Entry 6CAP (X-ray diffraction, 3.40 A resolution); this record covers chains A and D of the 23 polymer chains in the assembly.

Chain A:
Molecule: 16S Ribosomal RNA rRNA
Source organism: Thermus thermophilus (strain HB8 / ATCC 27634 / DSM 579)
Sequence (1522 nucleotides; numbered 0 to 1544 plus 19 insertion-coded residues; 42 numbers in that range are skipped by the numbering (no residue carries them; nothing is unmodelled there); the number before each row is that of its first residue; a row labelled like 190A-190L holds insertion residues (190A, then the next letters in order); numbering starts at 0):
     0 UUUGUUGGAGAGUCUGAUCCUGGCUCAGGGUGAACGCUGGCGGCGUGCCU
    50 AAGACAUGCAAGUCGUGCGGG
    73 CCGCGGGGUUUU
    88 ACUCCG
    95 UGGUC
   101 AGCGGCGGACGGGUGAGUAACGCGUGGGU
  129A G
   130 ACCUACCCGGAAGAGGGGGACAACCCGGGGAAACUCGGGCUAAUCCCCCA
   180 UGUGGACCCGC
190A-190L CCCUUGGGGUGU
   191 GUCCAAAGGGCUUU
   216 GCCCGCUUCCGGAUGGGCCCGCGUCCCAUCAGCUAGUUGGUGGGGUAAUG
   266 GCCCACCAAGGCGACGACGGGUAGCCGGUCUGAGAGGAUGGCCGGCCACA
   316 GGGGCACUGAGACACGGGCCCCACUCCUACGGGAGGCAGCAGUUAGGAAU
   366 CUUCCGCAAUGGGCGCAAGCCUGACGGAGCGACGCCGCUUGGAGGAAGAA
   416 GCCCUUCGGGGUGUAAACUCCUGAA
   442 CCCGGGACGAAACCCCCGACGA
   474 GGGGACUGACGGUACCGGG
   494 GUAAUAGCGCCGGCCAACUCCGUGCCAGCAGCCXCGGUAAUACGGAGGGC
   544 GCGAGCGUUACCCGGAUUCACUGGGCGUAAAGGGCGUGUAGGCGGCCUGG
   594 GGCGUCCCAUGUGAAAGACCACGGCUCAACCGUGGGGGAGCGUGGGAUAC
   644 GCUCAGGCUAGACGGUGGGAGAGGGUGGUGGAAUUCCCGGAGUAGCGGUG
   694 AAAUGCGCAGAUACCGGGAGGAACGCCGAUGGCGAAGGCAGCCACCUGGU
   744 CCACCCGUGACGCUGAGGCGCGAAAGCGUGGGGAGCAAACCGGAUUAGAU
   794 ACCCGGGUAGUCCACGCCCUAAACGAUGCGCGCUAGGUCUCUGGGUCU
   848 CCUGGGGGCCGAAGCUAACGCGUUAAGCGCGCCGCCUGGGGAGUACGGCC
   898 GCAAGGCUGAAACUCAAAGGAAUUGACGGGGGCCCGCACAAGCGGUGGAG
   948 CAUGUGGUUUAAUUCGAAGXAACGCGAAGAACCUUACCAGGCCUUGACAU
   998 GCUAGG
 1003A G
  1004 AACCCGGGUGAAAGCCUGGGGUGCCCC
1030A-1030D GCGA
  1031 GGGGAGCCCUAGCACAGGUGCUGCAUGGCCGUCGUCAGCUCGUGCCGUGA
  1081 GGUGUUGGGUUAAGUCCCGCAACGAGCGCAACCCCCGCCGUUAGUUGCCA
  1131 GCGGUUCGGCCGGGCACUCUAACGGGACUGCCCGCGAAA
  1171 GCGGGAGGAAGGAGGGGACGACGUCUGGUCAGCAUGGCCCUUACGGCCUG
  1221 GGCGACACACGUGCUACAAUGCCCACUACAAAGCGAUGCCACCCGGCAAC
  1271 GGGGAGCUAAUCGCAAAAAGGUGGGCCCAGUUCGGAUUGGGGUCUGCAAC
  1321 CCGACCCCAUGAAGCCGGAAUCGCUAGUAAUCGCGGAUCAG
 1361A C
  1362 CAUGCCGCGGUGAAUACGUUCCCGGGCCUUGUACACACXGCCXGUXACGC
  1412 CAUGGGAGCGGGCUCUACCCGAAGUCGCCGGG
  1446 AGCCUACGGG
  1459 CAGGCGCCGAGGGUAGGGCCCGUGACUGGGGCGAAGUCGUAACAAGGUAG
  1509 CUGUACCGGAAGGUGCGGCUGGAUCACCUCCUUUCU
Disordered / not traced: 0-4, 1534-1538
Modified / non-standard residues: PSU (pseudouridine-5'-monophosphate) at position 516, G7M (N7-methyl-guanosine-5'-monophosphate) at position 527, M2G (N2-dimethylguanosine-5'-monophosphate) at position 966, 5MC (5-methylcytidine-5'-monophosphate) at position 967, 2MG (2N-methylguanosine-5'-monophosphate) at position 1207, 5MC (5-methylcytidine-5'-monophosphate) at position 1400, 4OC (4n,o2'-methylcytidine-5'-monophosphate) at position 1402, 5MC (5-methylcytidine-5'-monophosphate) at position 1404, 5MC (5-methylcytidine-5'-monophosphate) at position 1407, UR3 (3-methyluridine-5'-monophoshate) at position 1498, MA6 (6N-dimethyladenosine-5'-monophoshate) at position 1518, MA6 (6N-dimethyladenosine-5'-monophoshate) at position 1519, PSU (pseudouridine-5'-monophosphate) at position 1540, PSU (pseudouridine-5'-monophosphate) at position 1541
Differences from the reference sequence: conflict C13 (U131313 in 55771382)
Bound ions: Mg2+ site 1 near U14 (its only coordinating residue here); Mg2+ site 2 near G21 (its only coordinating residue here); Mg2+ site 3 near G22 (its only coordinating residue here); Mg2+ site 4 near G38 (its only coordinating residue here); Mg2+ site 5 near G46 (its only coordinating residue here); Mg2+ site 6: C48, G115; Mg2+ site 7: A59, U387; Mg2+ site 8: G61, U62; Mg2+ site 9 near G107 (its only coordinating residue here); Mg2+ site 10: A109, G331; Mg2+ site 11 near G111 (its only coordinating residue here); Mg2+ site 12 near G117 (its only coordinating residue here); 85 more Mg2+ sites not listed
Small-molecule neighbours: Sisomicin (SIS; (1S,2S,3R,4S,6R)-4,6-diamino-3-{[(2S,3R)-3-amino-6-(aminomethyl)-3,4-dihydro-2H-pyran-2-yl]oxy}-2-hydroxycyclohexyl 3-deoxy-4-C-methyl-3-(methylamino)-beta-L-arabinopyranoside): 5MC_1404, G1405, U1406, 5MC_1407, A1408, C1409, G1491, A1493, G1494, U1495

Chain D:
Name: 30S ribosomal protein S4
Source organism: Thermus thermophilus (strain HB8 / ATCC 27634 / DSM 579)
UniProt: P80373 (RS4_THET8); residue numbers follow UniProt; this construct covers 2-209
Sequence (208 residues; numbered 2 to 209; the number before each row is that of its first residue):
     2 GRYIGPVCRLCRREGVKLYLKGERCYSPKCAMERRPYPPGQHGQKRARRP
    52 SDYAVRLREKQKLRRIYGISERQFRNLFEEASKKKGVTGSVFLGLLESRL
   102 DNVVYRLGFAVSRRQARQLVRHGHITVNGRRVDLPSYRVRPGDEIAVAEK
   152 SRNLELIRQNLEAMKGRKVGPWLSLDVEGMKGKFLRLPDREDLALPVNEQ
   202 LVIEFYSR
Bound ions: Zn2+: Cys9, Cys12, Cys26, Cys31; Mg2+: Lys85, Gly87, Thr89
Swiss-Prot annotation at these positions:
  - binding site (Zn(2+)): Cys9, Cys12, Cys26, Cys31

Interface between chain A and chain D:
Residue-residue contacts (119):
  A8(A) - Glu205(D)  hydrogen bond to the base
  A8(A) - Ser208(D)  base contact
  A8(A) - Arg209(D)  base contact
  A26(A) - Arg209(D)  base contact
  G28(A) - Arg76(D)  salt bridge to the phosphate
  C400(A) - Arg73(D)  salt bridge to the phosphate
  C401(A) - Arg73(D)  salt bridge to the phosphate
  C401(A) - Asn77(D)  hydrogen bond to the phosphate
  G402(A) - Gln74(D)  hydrogen bond to the phosphate
  G402(A) - Leu135(D)  sugar contact
  G402(A) - Ser137(D)  hydrogen bond to the phosphate
  C403(A) - Arg3(D)  salt bridge to the phosphate
  C403(A) - Gln74(D)  hydrogen bond to the phosphate
  C403(A) - Arg122(D)  hydrogen bond to the sugar
  C403(A) - Pro136(D)  phosphate contact
  C403(A) - Ser137(D)  hydrogen bond to the phosphate
  U404(A) - Gly2(D)  hydrogen bond to the base
  U404(A) - Arg118(D)  salt bridge to the phosphate
  U404(A) - Arg122(D)  phosphate contact
  U405(A) - Gly2(D)  base contact
  U405(A) - Ile5(D)  base contact
  G406(A) - Ile5(D)  phosphate contact
  G406(A) - Gln119(D)  hydrogen bond to the sugar
  G407(A) - Ser113(D)  phosphate contact
  G407(A) - Arg115(D)  salt bridge to the phosphate
  G407(A) - Gln116(D)  hydrogen bond to the phosphate
  G407(A) - Gln119(D)  hydrogen bond to the sugar
  A408(A) - Leu21(D)  phosphate contact
  A408(A) - Lys22(D)  phosphate contact
  A408(A) - Ser113(D)  hydrogen bond to the phosphate
  A408(A) - Arg115(D)  phosphate contact
  A408(A) - Gln116(D)  hydrogen bond to the sugar
  G409(A) - Lys22(D)  salt bridge to the phosphate
  G409(A) - Glu24(D)  phosphate contact
  G409(A) - Arg25(D)  phosphate contact
  G410(A) - Lys22(D)  hydrogen bond to the base
  G410(A) - Arg25(D)  salt bridge to the phosphate
  G410(A) - Lys30(D)  salt bridge to the phosphate
  A411(A) - Arg25(D)  salt bridge to the phosphate
  A411(A) - Lys30(D)  salt bridge to the phosphate
  A412(A) - Arg35(D)  base contact
  G413(A) - Arg36(D)  hydrogen bond to the base
  G425(A) - Gln45(D)  hydrogen bond to the phosphate
  G426(A) - Arg36(D)  salt bridge to the phosphate
  G426(A) - Tyr38(D)  hydrogen bond to the phosphate
  G426(A) - Gly41(D)  phosphate contact
  G426(A) - Gln42(D)  hydrogen bond to the sugar
  G426(A) - Gln45(D)  phosphate contact
  U427(A) - Arg13(D)  salt bridge to the phosphate
  U427(A) - Arg36(D)  salt bridge to the phosphate
  U427(A) - Pro40(D)  phosphate contact
  U427(A) - Gly41(D)  hydrogen bond to the phosphate
  G428(A) - Pro7(D)  phosphate contact
  G428(A) - Arg10(D)  salt bridge to the phosphate
  G428(A) - Arg36(D)  sugar contact
  U429(A) - Cys9(D)  sugar contact
  U429(A) - Arg13(D)  salt bridge to the phosphate
  U429(A) - Lys22(D)  phosphate contact
  U429(A) - Arg25(D)  sugar contact
  U429(A) - Ala32(D)  phosphate contact
  U429(A) - Arg36(D)  salt bridge to the phosphate
  A430(A) - Pro7(D)  phosphate contact
  A430(A) - Val8(D)  hydrogen bond to the phosphate
  A430(A) - Cys9(D)  hydrogen bond to the phosphate
  A430(A) - Arg10(D)  hydrogen bond to the phosphate
  A430(A) - Lys22(D)  phosphate contact
  C436(A) - Leu155(D)  sugar contact
  C436(A) - Glu156(D)  sugar contact
  U437(A) - Gln119(D)  base contact
  U437(A) - His123(D)  hydrogen bond to the sugar
  U437(A) - His125(D)  hydrogen bond to the sugar
  U437(A) - Leu155(D)  sugar contact
  G438(A) - His123(D)  sugar contact
  G438(A) - His125(D)  phosphate contact
  A439(A) - His123(D)  phosphate contact
  C489(A) - Arg132(D)  salt bridge to the phosphate
  G490(A) - Arg132(D)  salt bridge to the phosphate
  A496(A) - Gln119(D)  hydrogen bond to the base
  A496(A) - His123(D)  base contact
  C508(A) - Arg209(D)  salt bridge to the phosphate
  A509(A) - Ser52(D)  hydrogen bond to the phosphate
  A509(A) - Tyr54(D)  sugar contact
  A509(A) - Ala55(D)  sugar contact
  C511(A) - His43(D)  hydrogen bond to the sugar
  U512(A) - Gln42(D)  hydrogen bond to the sugar
  U512(A) - His43(D)  sugar contact
  U512(A) - Lys46(D)  salt bridge to the phosphate
  G540(A) - Gln42(D)  base contact
  G541(A) - Gly41(D)  sugar contact
  G541(A) - Gln42(D)  hydrogen bond to the sugar
  G542(A) - Arg10(D)  salt bridge to the phosphate
  G542(A) - Arg14(D)  hydrogen bond to the phosphate
  G542(A) - Gly41(D)  sugar contact
  C543(A) - Arg10(D)  salt bridge to the phosphate
  C543(A) - Arg14(D)  salt bridge to the phosphate
  C543(A) - Arg59(D)  phosphate contact
  G544(A) - Leu58(D)  phosphate contact
  G544(A) - Arg59(D)  salt bridge to the phosphate
  G544(A) - Gln62(D)  hydrogen bond to the phosphate
  G544(A) - Arg66(D)  salt bridge to the phosphate
  C545(A) - Lys61(D)  salt bridge to the phosphate
  C545(A) - Gln62(D)  hydrogen bond to the phosphate
  C545(A) - Arg65(D)  salt bridge to the phosphate
  C545(A) - Glu72(D)  phosphate contact
  G546(A) - Tyr4(D)  base contact
  G546(A) - Arg65(D)  salt bridge to the phosphate
  G546(A) - Ser71(D)  phosphate contact
  G546(A) - Glu72(D)  hydrogen bond to the phosphate
  G546(A) - Arg73(D)  hydrogen bond to the phosphate
  A547(A) - Gly2(D)  hydrogen bond to the phosphate
  C612(A) - Lys84(D)  salt bridge to the phosphate
  G616(A) - Arg141(D)  salt bridge to the phosphate
  U619(A) - Arg132(D)  base contact
  U619(A) - Val133(D)  base contact
  U619(A) - Asp134(D)  hydrogen bond to the base
  U619(A) - Leu135(D)  base contact
  C620(A) - Leu135(D)  base contact
  C620(A) - Ser137(D)  hydrogen bond to the base
  C620(A) - Tyr138(D)  sugar contact
Interface residues without a listed pair, chain A (53 interface residues in all): U5, G6, G27, C419, G491, C613, A614
Interface residues without a listed pair, chain D (71 interface residues in all): Gly6, Gly23, Ser83, Lys85, Arg100, Arg139, Lys151, Leu157, Phe206

Overview:
The interface between chain A and chain D involves 53 residues on one side and 71 on the other; the contacts
include 37 hydrogen bonds and 31 salt bridges. Among the polar pairs are A8(A)-Glu205(D), U404(A)-Gly2(D) and
G410(A)-Lys22(D). Chain A binds Sisomicin.
Chain A is 16S Ribosomal RNA rRNA and chain D is 30S ribosomal protein S4, both from Thermus thermophilus
(strain HB8 / ATCC 27634 / DSM 579); the structure, Crystal Structure of 30S ribosomal subunit from Thermus
thermophilus in complex with Sisomicin, was determined by X-ray diffraction.
